PDB entry 6CEX | X-ray diffraction, 2.57 A resolution | chains A and D of the 6 polymer chains in the assembly

Chain A:
Protein: Hemagglutinin
Organism: Influenza A virus (strain A/Hong Kong/1/1968 H3N2)
Reference sequence: Q91MA7 (HEMA_I68A4); residues 11-329 here correspond to UniProt positions 27-345 (UniProt number = residue number + 16)
Amino-acid sequence (323 residues; each row starts with the number of its first residue):
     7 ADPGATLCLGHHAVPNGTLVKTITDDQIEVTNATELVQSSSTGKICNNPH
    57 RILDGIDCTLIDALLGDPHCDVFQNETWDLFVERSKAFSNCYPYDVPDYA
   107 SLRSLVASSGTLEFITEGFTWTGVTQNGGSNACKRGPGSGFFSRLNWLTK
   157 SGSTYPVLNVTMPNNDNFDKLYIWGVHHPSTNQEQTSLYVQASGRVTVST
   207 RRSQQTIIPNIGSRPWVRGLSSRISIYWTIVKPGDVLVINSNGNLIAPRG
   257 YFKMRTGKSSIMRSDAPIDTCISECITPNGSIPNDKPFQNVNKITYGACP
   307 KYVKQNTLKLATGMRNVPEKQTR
Unresolved in the structure: 7-9, 327-329
Cystine bridges: Cys52-Cys277, Cys64-Cys76, Cys97-Cys139, Cys281-Cys305
Covalent attachments: N-acetylglucosamine (NAG) linked to Asn22, Asn38, Asn81, Asn285; glycan linked to Asn165
Sequence notes: expression tag (7-10)
Ligand contacts: N-cyclohexyltaurine (NHE; 2-[N-cyclohexylamino]ethane sulfonic acid): Tyr98, Gly134, Gly135, Ser136, Asn137, Ala138, Trp153, Thr155, Leu194, Leu226
UniProt features mapped onto this chain:
  - site: Arg329 (Cleavage)
  - glycosylation (N-linked (GlcNAc...) asparagine): Asn22, Asn38, Asn81, Asn165, Asn285

Chain D:
Protein: Hemagglutinin
Organism: Influenza A virus (strain A/Northern Territory/60/1968 H3N2)
Reference sequence: P03436 (HEMA_I68A6); residues 1-174 here correspond to UniProt positions 346-519 (UniProt number = residue number + 345)
Amino-acid sequence (174 residues; numbered 1 to 174; the number before each row is that of its first residue):
     1 GLFGAIAGFIENGWEGMIDGWYGFRHQNSEGTGQAADLKSTQAAIDQING
    51 KLNRVIEKTNEKFHQIEKEFSEVEGRIQDLEKYVEDTKIDLWSYNAELLV
   101 ALENQHTIDLTDSEMNKLFEKTGRQLRENAEDMGNGCFKIYHKCDNACIE
   151 SIRNGTYDHDVYRDEALNNRFQIK
Unresolved in the structure: 172-174
Cystine bridges: Cys144-Cys148
Covalent attachments: N-acetylglucosamine (NAG) linked to Asn154
Sequence notes: conflict Gly123 (Arg468 in P03436)
Ligand contacts:
  - N-cyclohexyltaurine (NHE; 2-[N-cyclohexylamino]ethane sulfonic acid), molecule 1: Arg54, Val55, Glu57, Lys58, Leu99, Glu103
  - N-cyclohexyltaurine (NHE), molecule 2: Ser93, Tyr94, Glu97, Leu98, Ala101
UniProt features mapped onto this chain:
  - glycosylation: Asn154 (N-linked (GlcNAc...) asparagine)

Interface between chain A and chain D:
Pairs across the interface (9; chain A residue first):
  Ala106(A) - Arg76(D)
  Ser107(A) - Glu74(D)
  Ser107(A) - Arg76(D)  hydrogen bond (side chain-backbone)
  Ser110(A) - Asp79(D)  hydrogen bond
  Leu111(A) - Val73(D)  hydrophobic
  Ile236(A) - Val73(D)  hydrophobic
  Lys238(A) - Ser71(D)  hydrogen bond (side chain-backbone)
  Lys238(A) - Glu72(D)
  Met260(A) - Val73(D)  hydrophobic
Also at the interface, not in a pair above, chain D (7 interface residues in all): Gly75

In short:
Chain A and chain D each contribute 7 residues to their interface; the contacts include 3 hydrogen bonds.
Polar contacts include Ser107(A)-Arg76(D), Ser110(A)-Asp79(D) and Lys238(A)-Ser71(D). Chain A binds
N-cyclohexyltaurine. Ligands of chain D: N-cyclohexyltaurine. Covalently linked N-acetylglucosamine: at
Asn22(A), Asn38(A), Asn81(A) and Asn285(A).
Here chain A is Hemagglutinin (Influenza A virus (strain A/Hong Kong/1/1968 H3N2)) and chain D is
Hemagglutinin (Influenza A virus (strain A/Northern Territory/60/1968 H3N2)). Entry 6CEX (Crystal structure of
the A/Hong Kong/1/1968 (H3N2) influenza virus hemagglutinin in complex with small molecule
N-Cyclohexyltaurine) was determined by X-ray diffraction together with 6CF5 from the same study.
